Entry 7JKM (X-ray diffraction, 1.78 A resolution); this record covers chains L and H of the 3 polymer chains in the assembly.

Chain L:
Molecule: REGN1 Antibody Light Chain
From: Homo sapiens
Notes: antibody fragment or engineered binder
Amino-acid sequence (215 residues; row label = number of the first residue in the row):
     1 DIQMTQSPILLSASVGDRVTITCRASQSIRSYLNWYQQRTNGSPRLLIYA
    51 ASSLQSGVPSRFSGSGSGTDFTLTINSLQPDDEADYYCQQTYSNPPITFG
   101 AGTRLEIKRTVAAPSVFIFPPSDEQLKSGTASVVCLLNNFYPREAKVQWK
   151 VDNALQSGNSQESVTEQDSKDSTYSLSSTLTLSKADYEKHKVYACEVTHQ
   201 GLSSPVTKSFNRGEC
Unresolved in the structure: 215
Disulfides: C23-C88, C135-C195

Chain H:
Molecule: REGN1 Antibody Heavy Chain
From: Homo sapiens
Notes: antibody fragment or engineered binder
Amino-acid sequence (225 residues; each row starts with the number of its first residue):
     1 EVHLVESGGGLVQPGRSLRLSCAASGFTFDDYTMHWVRQAPGKGLEWVSD
    51 ISWNSGSIGYADSVKGRFTVSRDNAKNSLYLQMNSLRGEDTAIYYCAKDM
   101 SGYGHYGKYGMDVWGQGTTVTVSSAATKGPSVFPLAPSSKSTSGGTAALG
   151 CLVKDYFPEPVTVSWNSGALTSGVHTFPCVLQSSGLYSLSSVVTVPSSSL
   201 GTQTYICNVNHKPSNTKVDKKVEPA
Unresolved in the structure: 138-143
Disulfides: C22-C96, C151-C207

How chain L and chain H interact:
Contacting residue pairs (66; chain L residue first):
  Y32(L) with Y109(H), hydrophobic
  N34(L) with Y109(H), hydrogen bond (side chain-backbone); G110(H)
  Y36(L) with M111(H), hydrogen bond (side chain-backbone); W114(H)
  Q38(L) with Q39(H), hydrogen bond; Y95(H), hydrogen bond
  G42(L) with Y95(H)
  S43(L) with Y95(H); G115(H), hydrogen bond (side chain-backbone); Q116(H)
  P44(L) with L45(H), hydrophobic; W114(H)
  L46(L) with M100(H), hydrophobic; M111(H)
  Y49(L) with M100(H), hydrophobic; K108(H), hydrogen bond; G110(H)
  Q55(L) with M100(H); D112(H)
  Y87(L) with Q39(H), hydrogen bond; K43(H); G44(H); L45(H), hydrophobic
  Q89(L) with M111(H), hydrogen bond
  T91(L) with Y109(H)
  N94(L) with W47(H); D50(H), hydrogen bond
  P95(L) with W47(H), hydrophobic; Y60(H)
  P96(L) with W47(H), hydrophobic
  I97(L) with H35(H); W47(H); M111(H), hydrophobic
  F99(L) with V37(H), hydrophobic; L45(H); W47(H)
  F117(L) with T146(H); A148(H), hydrophobic
  F119(L) with L135(H); A136(H); A148(H)
  S122(L) with F133(H); P134(H)
  Q125(L) with F133(H); K154(H)
  S132(L) with L152(H); K154(H)
  V134(L) with L135(H), hydrophobic
  L136(L) with F177(H), hydrophobic; V192(H), hydrophobic
  N138(L) with H175(H); T194(H)
  N139(L) with H175(H), hydrogen bond
  Q161(L) with V180(H); L181(H)
  E162(L) with V180(H)
  S163(L) with F177(H); P178(H), hydrogen bond (side chain-backbone); V180(H)
  V164(L) with P178(H)
  T165(L) with F177(H)
  S175(L) with H175(H), hydrogen bond; F177(H)
  L176(L) with F177(H)
  S177(L) with F177(H)
Other interface residues (no listed pair), chain L (39 interface residues in all): P120, E124, T130, D168
Other interface residues (no listed pair), chain H (41 interface residues in all): E46, G59, A147, L149, Q182, S190, K220

In short:
39 residues of chain L and 41 residues of chain H are in contact; the contacts include 12 hydrogen bonds.
Polar pairs include N34(L)-Y109(H), Y36(L)-M111(H) and Q38(L)-Q39(H).
Here chain L is REGN1 Antibody Light Chain and chain H is REGN1 Antibody Heavy Chain, both from Homo sapiens.
Entry 7JKM (REGN1 Human Fab in complex with anti-Kappa VHH domain) was determined by X-ray diffraction.
